1W7S - chains B and D of the 4 polymer chains in the assembly; structure by X-ray diffraction, 1.85 A resolution.

[Chain B (and D)]
Name: Green fluorescent protein
Source organism: Aequorea victoria
Notes: chain D of this document is another copy of the same molecule, construct and numbering; everything in this record applies to it too
UniProtKB: P42212 (GFP_AEQVI); aligned to UniProt positions 1-238 over residues 1-238
Amino-acid sequence (236 residues; numbered 1 to 238; 2 numbers in that range are skipped by the numbering (no residue carries them; nothing is unmodelled there); the number before each row is that of its first residue):
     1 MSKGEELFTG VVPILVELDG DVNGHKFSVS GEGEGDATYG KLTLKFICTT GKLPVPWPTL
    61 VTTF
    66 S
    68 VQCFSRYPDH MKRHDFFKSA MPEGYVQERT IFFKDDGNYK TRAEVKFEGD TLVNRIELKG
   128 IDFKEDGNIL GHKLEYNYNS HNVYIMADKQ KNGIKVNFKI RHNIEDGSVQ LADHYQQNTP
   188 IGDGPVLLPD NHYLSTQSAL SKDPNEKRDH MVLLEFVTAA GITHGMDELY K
Unresolved in the structure: 1-2, 232-238 (chain D: 1, 232-238)
Covalently attached groups: covalent link Phe-64/Ser-66; covalent link Ser-66/Val-68
Modified positions: Ser-66 ([(4Z)-2-(1-amino-2-hydroxyethyl)-4-(4-hydroxybenzylidene)-5-oxo-4,5-dihydro-1H-imidazol-1-yl]acetic acid; GYS)
Sequence notes: engineered mutation Arg-80 (Gln in P42212); chromophore (66, 66, 66)

[Chain B / chain D interface]
Residue-residue contacts (19; chain B residue first):
  Asn-149(B) with Gly-228(D)
  Tyr-151(B) with Tyr-151(D), hydrophobic; Asn-198(D); His-199(D); Gly-228(D)
  Met-153(B) with Asn-164(D)
  Asn-164(B) with Met-153(D); Asn-198(D), hydrogen bond
  Phe-165(B) with Asn-198(D)
  Lys-166(B) with Asp-197(D), salt bridge
  Arg-168(B) with His-231(D), hydrogen bond
  Asp-197(B) with Lys-166(D), salt bridge
  Asn-198(B) with Tyr-151(D); Asn-164(D), hydrogen bond; Phe-165(D)
  His-199(B) with Tyr-151(D)
  Gly-228(B) with Asn-149(D); Tyr-151(D)
  His-231(B) with Arg-168(D)
Interface residues without a listed pair, chain B (13 interface residues in all): Tyr-200
Interface residues without a listed pair, chain D (13 interface residues in all): Tyr-200

[Summary]
Chain B and chain D each contribute 13 residues to their interface, with 3 hydrogen bonds and 2 salt bridges.
Among the polar pairs are Lys-166(B)/Asp-197(D), Asn-164(B)/Asn-198(D) and Arg-168(B)/His-231(D).
Chain B and chain D are both Green fluorescent protein (Aequorea victoria); the structure, Wild-Type Aequorea
victoria Green Fluorescent Protein, was determined by X-ray diffraction together with 1W7T and 1W7U from the
same study.
